PDB entry 8SW7 | electron microscopy, 3.73 A resolution | chains E and F of the 8 polymer chains in the assembly

Chain E:
Molecule: BG505 Boost 2 gp41
Source organism: Human immunodeficiency virus 1
Sequence (153 residues; each row starts with the number of its first residue):
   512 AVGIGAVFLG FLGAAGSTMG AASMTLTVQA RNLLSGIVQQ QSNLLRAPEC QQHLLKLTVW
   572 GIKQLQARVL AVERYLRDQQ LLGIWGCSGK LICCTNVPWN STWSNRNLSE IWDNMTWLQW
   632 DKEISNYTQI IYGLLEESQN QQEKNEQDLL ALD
Not modelled in the structure: 512-521, 548-570
Disulfides: Cys598-Cys604
What the authors report for this chain:
  - post-translational modification sites: Asn611 (proposed by the authors, not directly observed)

Chain F:
Molecule: BG505 Boost 2 gp120
Source organism: Human immunodeficiency virus 1
Sequence (516 residues; each row starts with the number of its first residue; note: 14 numbers in that range are skipped by the numbering (no residue carries them; nothing is unmodelled there); a row labelled like 184A-184L holds insertion residues (184A, then the next letters in order); numbers below 1 keep their minus sign (Met-4 is residue -4)):
    -4 MDAMKRGLCC VLLLCGAVFV SPSQEIHARF RRGARAENLW VTVYYGVPVW KDAETTLFCA
    56 SDAKAYETKK HNVWATHCCV PTDPNPQEIH LENVTEEFNM WKNNMVEQMH TDIISLWDQS
   116 LKPCVKLTPL CVTLQCTNVT NNITDD
   150 MRGELKNCSF NMTTELRDKK QKVYSLFYRL DVVQI
184A-184L NENQGNRSNNSN
   189 KEYRLINCNT SAITQACPKV SFEPIPIHYC APAGFAILKC KDKKFNGTGP CTNVSTVQCT
   249 HGIKPVVSTQ LLLNGSLAEE EVIIRSENIT NNAKNILVQL NESVQINCTR PNNNTRKSIR
   309 I
   312 GPGQWFYATG DIIGDIRQAH CNVSKATWNE TLGKVVKQLR KHFGNNTIIR FANSSGGDLE
   372 VTTHSFNCGG EFFYCNTSGL FNSTWISNTS VQGSNSTGSN DSITLPCRIK QIINMWQRIG
   432 QAMYAPPIQG VIRCVSNITG LILTRDGGST NSTTETFRPG GGDMRDNWRS ELYKYKVVKI
   492 EPLGVAPTRC KRRVVGRRRR RR
Not modelled in the structure: -4 to 32, 59-65, 78-82, 163-166, 184A-184L, 367-369, 394-411, 458-462, 505-513
Disulfides: Cys54-Cys73, Cys119-Cys205, Cys126-Cys196, Cys131-Cys157, Cys218-Cys247, Cys228-Cys239, Cys296-Cys332
Glycans and other covalent adducts: N-acetylglucosamine (NAG) linked to Asn88, Asn133, Asn156, Asn160, Asn234, Asn241, Asn262, Asn276, Asn289, Asn295, Asn301, Asn333, Asn364, Asn387, Asn393, Asn448
What the authors report for this chain:
  - post-translational modification sites: Asn88
  - post-translational modification sites: Asn241 (proposed by the authors, not directly observed)

How chain E and chain F interact:
Pairs across the interface (7):
  Asp659(E) with Arg500(F), salt bridge
  Leu661(E) with Lys502(F); Arg504(F)
  Ala662(E) with Arg500(F); Cys501(F), hydrophobic
  Leu663(E) with Arg500(F)
  Asp664(E) with Arg504(F), salt bridge

In short:
The interface between chain E and chain F involves 5 residues on one side and 4 on the other, with 2 salt
bridges. Polar pairs include Asp659(E)-Arg500(F) and Asp664(E)-Arg504(F). Covalently linked
N-acetylglucosamine: at Asn88(F), Asn133(F), Asn156(F), Asn160(F), Asn234(F) and Asn241(F) and 10 more. The
paper reports modification sites Asn611(E) and Asn88(F) among others.
Chain E is BG505 Boost 2 gp41 and chain F is BG505 Boost 2 gp120, both from Human immunodeficiency virus 1;
the structure, BG505 Boost2 SOSIP.664 in complex with NHP polyclonal antibody FP1, was determined by electron
microscopy.
